Entry 3HQ0 (X-ray diffraction, 2.00 A resolution); this record covers chains A and B of the 4 polymer chains in the assembly.

== Chain A (and B) ==
Name: Catechol 2,3-dioxygenase
Organism: Pseudomonas sp. KL28
Notes: EC 1.13.11.2; chain B of this document is another copy of the same molecule, construct and numbering; everything in this record applies to it too
UniProtKB: Q7WYF5 (Q7WYF5_9PSED); residue numbers follow UniProt; this construct covers 1-309
Amino-acid sequence (309 residues; each row starts with the number of its first residue):
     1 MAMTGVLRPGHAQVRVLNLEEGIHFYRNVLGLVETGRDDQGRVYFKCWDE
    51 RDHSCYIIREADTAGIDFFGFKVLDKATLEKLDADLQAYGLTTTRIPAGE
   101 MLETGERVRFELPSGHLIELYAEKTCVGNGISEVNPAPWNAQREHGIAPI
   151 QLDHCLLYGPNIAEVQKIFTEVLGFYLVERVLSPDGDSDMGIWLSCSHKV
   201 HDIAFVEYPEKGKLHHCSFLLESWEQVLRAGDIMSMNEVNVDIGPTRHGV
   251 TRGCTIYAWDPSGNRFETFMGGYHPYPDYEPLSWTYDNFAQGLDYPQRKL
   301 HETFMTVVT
Not modelled in the structure: 1, 299-309 (chain B: 1, 290-309)
Metal / ion sites: Fe ion: H154, H216, E267
What the authors report for this chain:
  - binding site for product: H248, T251, Y257
  - catalytic residues: H201, H248, Y257

== Chain A / chain B interface ==
Pairs across the interface (13; chain A residue first):
  W224(A) - W224(B)  hydrogen bond (backbone-side chain)
  W224(A) - E225(B)
  W224(A) - L228(B)
  E225(A) - W224(B)
  L228(A) - W224(B)
  L228(A) - R247(B)
  L228(A) - C254(B)  hydrophobic
  D232(A) - R247(B)  salt bridge
  P245(A) - P245(B)
  P245(A) - T246(B)
  R247(A) - L228(B)
  R247(A) - D232(B)  salt bridge
  C254(A) - L228(B)  hydrophobic
Interface residues without a listed pair, chain A (8 interface residues in all): T246

== Summary ==
The chain A/chain B interface involves 8 residues from each chain; the contacts include 1 hydrogen bond and 2
salt bridges. Polar contacts include D232(A)-R247(B) and W224(A)-W224(B). H154(A), H216(A) and E267(A) form
the Fe ion site. From the paper: catalytic residues H201(A), H248(A) and Y257(A); a binding site for product
at H248(A), T251(A) and Y257(A).
Both chains are Catechol 2,3-dioxygenase (Pseudomonas sp. KL28). Entry 3HQ0 (Crystal Structure Analysis of the
2,3-dioxygenase LapB from Pseudomonas in complex with a product) was determined by X-ray diffraction,
deposited together with 3HPV and 3HPY.
